PDB entry 3PLX | X-ray diffraction, 1.75 A resolution | chains A and B

== Chain A ==
Molecule: Aspartate 1-decarboxylase
Organism: Campylobacter jejuni subsp. jejuni
Notes: EC 4.1.1.11
Reference sequence: Q9PIK3 (PAND_CAMJE); residues 1-24 here = UniProt positions 1-24
Sequence (27 residues; each row starts with the number of its first residue; numbers below 1 keep their minus sign (Ser-2 is residue -2)):
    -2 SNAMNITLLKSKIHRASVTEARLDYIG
Not modelled in the structure: -2 to -1
Sequence notes: expression tag (-2 to 0)

== Chain B ==
Molecule: Aspartate 1-decarboxylase
Organism: Campylobacter jejuni subsp. jejuni
Notes: EC 4.1.1.11
Reference sequence: Q9PIK3 (PAND_CAMJE); numbering as in UniProt (aligned over 25-126)
Sequence (102 residues; each row starts with the number of its first residue):
    25 XISIDEKLLQASGILEYEKVQVVNVNNGARFETYTIATQEEGVVCLNGAA
    75 ARLAEVGDKVIIMSYADFNEEEAKTFKPKVVFVDENNTATKITNYEKHGA
   125 IF
Not modelled in the structure: 126
Modified / non-standard residues: PYR (pyruvic acid) at position 25
UniProt features mapped onto this chain:
  - active site: Tyr58 (Proton donor)
  - binding site (substrate): Thr57, Gly72 to Ala74

== Interface between chain A and chain B ==
Pairs across the interface (90):
  Met1(A) - Asn93(B)
  Met1(A) - Glu94(B)
  Asn2(A) - Phe92(B)
  Asn2(A) - Asn93(B)
  Ile3(A) - Ala90(B)
  Ile3(A) - Asp91(B)
  Ile3(A) - Phe92(B)  hydrogen bond (backbone-backbone)
  Ile3(A) - Ala97(B)  hydrophobic
  Thr4(A) - Tyr89(B)
  Thr4(A) - Ala90(B)
  Thr4(A) - Asp91(B)  hydrogen bond
  Leu5(A) - Tyr89(B)
  Leu5(A) - Ala90(B)  hydrogen bond (backbone-backbone)
  Leu5(A) - Phe92(B)  hydrophobic
  Leu5(A) - Ala97(B)
  Leu5(A) - Phe100(B)  hydrophobic
  Leu6(A) - Met87(B)  hydrophobic
  Leu6(A) - Ser88(B)
  Leu6(A) - Tyr89(B)  hydrophobic
  Leu6(A) - Phe100(B)
  Leu6(A) - Pro102(B)
  Lys7(A) - Gly37(B)  hydrogen bond (side chain-backbone)
  Lys7(A) - Glu42(B)  salt bridge
  Lys7(A) - Ser88(B)  hydrogen bond (backbone-backbone)
  Lys7(A) - Tyr89(B)
  Lys7(A) - Phe100(B)
  Lys7(A) - Pro102(B)
  Lys7(A) - Lys103(B)  hydrogen bond (backbone-backbone)
  Ser8(A) - Ser36(B)  hydrogen bond (side chain-backbone)
  Ser8(A) - Ile38(B)
  Ser8(A) - Met87(B)
  Ser8(A) - Ser88(B)  hydrogen bond (backbone-backbone)
  Ser8(A) - Lys103(B)
  Lys9(A) - Ile86(B)
  Lys9(A) - Met87(B)
  Lys9(A) - Lys103(B)  hydrogen bond (backbone-backbone)
  Lys9(A) - Val104(B)
  Lys9(A) - Val105(B)  hydrogen bond (backbone-backbone)
  Lys9(A) - Tyr119(B)  hydrogen bond
  Ile10(A) - Leu32(B)
  Ile10(A) - Ser36(B)
  Ile10(A) - Ile85(B)
  Ile10(A) - Ile86(B)  hydrogen bond (backbone-backbone)
  Ile10(A) - Val105(B)
  His11(A) - Ile85(B)
  His11(A) - Val105(B)  hydrogen bond (backbone-backbone)
  His11(A) - Phe106(B)
  His11(A) - Val107(B)
  Arg12(A) - Val49(B)
  Arg12(A) - Lys83(B)
  Arg12(A) - Val84(B)  hydrogen bond (backbone-backbone)
  Arg12(A) - Ile85(B)
  Arg12(A) - Val107(B)
  Ala13(A) - Asp82(B)
  Ala13(A) - Lys83(B)
  Ala13(A) - Val84(B)  hydrogen bond (backbone-backbone)
  Ala13(A) - Val107(B)  hydrophobic
  Ala13(A) - Asn111(B)
  Ser14(A) - Val68(B)
  Ser14(A) - Asp82(B)
  Ser14(A) - Lys83(B)  hydrogen bond
  Ser14(A) - Asn111(B)  hydrogen bond (backbone-side chain)
  Val15(A) - Val68(B)
  Val15(A) - Leu70(B)  hydrophobic
  Val15(A) - Glu79(B)
  Val15(A) - Val80(B)
  Val15(A) - Gly81(B)  hydrogen bond (backbone-backbone)
  Val15(A) - Asp82(B)  hydrogen bond (backbone-backbone)
  Val15(A) - Val84(B)  hydrophobic
  Thr16(A) - Gly66(B)
  Thr16(A) - Val67(B)
  Thr16(A) - Val68(B)  hydrogen bond (backbone-backbone)
  Thr16(A) - Val80(B)
  Thr16(A) - Asn111(B)
  Glu17(A) - Val68(B)
  Glu17(A) - Cys69(B)
  Glu17(A) - Leu70(B)  hydrogen bond (backbone-backbone)
  Glu17(A) - Val80(B)
  Ala18(A) - Leu70(B)
  Ala18(A) - Ala75(B)
  Ala18(A) - Ala78(B)
  Arg19(A) - Cys69(B)  hydrogen bond
  Arg19(A) - Leu70(B)  hydrogen bond (backbone-backbone)
  Arg19(A) - Asn71(B)  hydrogen bond
  Arg19(A) - Gly72(B)  hydrogen bond (backbone-backbone)
  Arg19(A) - Ala75(B)
  Leu20(A) - Gly72(B)
  Leu20(A) - Ala75(B)
  Leu20(A) - Arg76(B)
  Tyr22(A) - Asn71(B)
Also at the interface, not in a pair above, chain A (22 interface residues in all): Gly24
Also at the interface, not in a pair above, chain B (46 interface residues in all): Ser27, Ile28, Ile60, Glu109

== In short ==
22 residues of chain A face 46 of chain B across their interface, with 25 hydrogen bonds and 1 salt bridge.
Polar pairs include Lys7(A)-Glu42(B), Thr4(A)-Asp91(B) and Lys7(A)-Gly37(B). UniProt lists active-site residue
Tyr58(B) and 4 substrate-binding residues on chain B.
Chain A is Aspartate 1-decarboxylase and chain B is Aspartate 1-decarboxylase, both from Campylobacter jejuni
subsp. jejuni; the structure, The crystal structure of aspartate alpha-decarboxylase from Campylobacter jejuni
subsp. jejuni NCTC 11168, was determined by X-ray diffraction.
